PDB entry 4N53 | X-ray diffraction, 3.31 A resolution | chains B and C of the 4 polymer chains in the assembly

[Chain B]
Molecule: Capsid protein VP2
Organism: Enterovirus A71
Reference sequence: S4VM80 (S4VM80_9ENTO); residues 1-254 here correspond to UniProt positions 70-323 (UniProt number = residue number + 69)
Sequence (254 residues; each row starts with the number of its first residue):
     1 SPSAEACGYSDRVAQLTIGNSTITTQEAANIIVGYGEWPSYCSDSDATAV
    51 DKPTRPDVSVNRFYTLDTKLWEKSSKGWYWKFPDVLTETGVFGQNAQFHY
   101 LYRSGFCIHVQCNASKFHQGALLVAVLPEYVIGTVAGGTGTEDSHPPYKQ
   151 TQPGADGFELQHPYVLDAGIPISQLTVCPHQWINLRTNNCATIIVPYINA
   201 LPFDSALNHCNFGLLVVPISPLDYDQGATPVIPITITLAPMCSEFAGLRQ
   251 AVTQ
Not modelled in the structure: 1-8

[Chain C]
Molecule: Capsid protein VP3
Organism: Enterovirus A71
Reference sequence: S5ZCI0 (S5ZCI0_9ENTO); residues 1-242 here correspond to UniProt positions 324-565 (UniProt number = residue number + 323)
Sequence (242 residues; each row starts with the number of its first residue):
     1 GFPTELKPGTNQFLTTDDGVSAPILPNFHPTPCIHIPGEVRNLLELCQVE
    51 TILEVNNVPTNATSLMERLRFPVSAQAGKGELCAVFRADPGRSGPWQSTL
   101 LGQLCGYYTQWSGSLEVTFMFTGSFMATGKMLIAYTPPGGPLPKDRATAM
   151 LGTHVIWDFGLQSSVTLVIPWISNTHYRAHARDGVFDYYTTGLVSIWYQT
   201 NYVVPIGAPNTAYIIALAAAQKNFTMQLCKDASDILQTGTIQ
Construct notes: conflict Gln-227 (Lys550 in S5ZCI0)

[Interface between chain B and chain C]
Pairs across the interface (71):
  Tyr-35(B) with Gly-38(C)
  Glu-37(B) with His-35(C), salt bridge; Pro-37(C)
  Asp-46(B) with Ile-34(C); His-35(C)
  Lys-116(B) with Ser-124(C); Phe-125(C), hydrogen bond (backbone-backbone); Met-126(C), hydrogen bond (backbone-backbone)
  Phe-117(B) with Met-126(C), hydrophobic; Pro-205(C), hydrophobic; Gly-207(C); Ala-208(C), hydrophobic; Pro-209(C)
  His-118(B) with Ser-124(C)
  Gln-119(B) with Thr-122(C); Gly-123(C); Ser-124(C); Pro-209(C); Thr-211(C), hydrogen bond (side chain-backbone); Ala-212(C)
  Gly-120(B) with Thr-122(C)
  Ala-121(B) with Thr-122(C)
  Pro-163(B) with Met-66(C), hydrophobic
  Tyr-164(B) with Glu-54(C), hydrogen bond; Leu-65(C); Met-66(C); Arg-68(C)
  Ser-173(B) with Thr-51(C); Ile-52(C), hydrogen bond (backbone-backbone); Glu-54(C), hydrogen bond; Leu-69(C); Ser-98(C)
  Gln-174(B) with Thr-51(C); Ser-98(C); Thr-99(C); Leu-100(C)
  Thr-176(B) with Val-49(C); Glu-50(C), hydrogen bond (side chain-backbone); Thr-51(C)
  Val-177(B) with Val-49(C), hydrophobic; Thr-51(C); Leu-100(C), hydrophobic
  Trp-182(B) with Ile-52(C), hydrophobic; Met-120(C), hydrophobic; Ile-215(C), hydrophobic
  Asn-184(B) with Phe-121(C), hydrogen bond (side chain-backbone); Thr-122(C); Ser-163(C), hydrogen bond
  Arg-186(B) with Phe-121(C); Gly-123(C); Ser-124(C), hydrogen bond (side chain-backbone); Phe-125(C); Ala-127(C), hydrogen bond (side chain-backbone); Gly-160(C), hydrogen bond (side chain-backbone)
  Thr-187(B) with Leu-161(C); Ser-163(C)
  Pro-196(B) with Pro-37(C), hydrophobic
  Tyr-197(B) with Pro-37(C)
  Asn-199(B) with Ile-36(C)
  Ala-200(B) with Ile-34(C); Ile-36(C), hydrophobic
  Leu-201(B) with Ile-34(C)
  Pro-202(B) with Ile-34(C)
  Pro-218(B) with Met-66(C)
  Ile-219(B) with Ile-52(C), hydrophobic; Leu-69(C), hydrophobic; Arg-70(C), hydrogen bond (backbone-side chain)
  Ser-220(B) with Thr-122(C), hydrogen bond
  Pro-221(B) with Arg-70(C); Tyr-213(C), hydrophobic
  Asp-225(B) with Gly-207(C)
Other interface residues (no listed pair), chain B (33 interface residues in all): Asp-143, Ile-172, Ile-198
Other interface residues (no listed pair), chain C (43 interface residues in all): Gln-103, Phe-159, Tyr-202, Ile-206, Leu-217, Gln-242

[In short]
33 residues of chain B and 43 residues of chain C are in contact; the contacts include 14 hydrogen bonds and 1
salt bridge. Polar contacts include Glu-37(B)/His-35(C), Gln-119(B)/Thr-211(C) and Tyr-164(B)/Glu-54(C).
Chain B is Capsid protein VP2 and chain C is Capsid protein VP3, both from Enterovirus A71; the structure,
Human enterovirus 71 uncoating intermediate captured at atomic resolution, was determined by X-ray
diffraction, deposited together with 4N43.
